PDB entry 5DTO | X-ray diffraction, 2.60 A resolution | chains A and B

Chain A:
Protein: NS5
Organism: Dengue virus 3
Reference sequence: A1XTB9 (A1XTB9_9FLAV); residues 6-895 here correspond to UniProt positions 2496-3385 (UniProt number = residue number + 2490)
Sequence (892 residues; row label = number of the first residue in the row):
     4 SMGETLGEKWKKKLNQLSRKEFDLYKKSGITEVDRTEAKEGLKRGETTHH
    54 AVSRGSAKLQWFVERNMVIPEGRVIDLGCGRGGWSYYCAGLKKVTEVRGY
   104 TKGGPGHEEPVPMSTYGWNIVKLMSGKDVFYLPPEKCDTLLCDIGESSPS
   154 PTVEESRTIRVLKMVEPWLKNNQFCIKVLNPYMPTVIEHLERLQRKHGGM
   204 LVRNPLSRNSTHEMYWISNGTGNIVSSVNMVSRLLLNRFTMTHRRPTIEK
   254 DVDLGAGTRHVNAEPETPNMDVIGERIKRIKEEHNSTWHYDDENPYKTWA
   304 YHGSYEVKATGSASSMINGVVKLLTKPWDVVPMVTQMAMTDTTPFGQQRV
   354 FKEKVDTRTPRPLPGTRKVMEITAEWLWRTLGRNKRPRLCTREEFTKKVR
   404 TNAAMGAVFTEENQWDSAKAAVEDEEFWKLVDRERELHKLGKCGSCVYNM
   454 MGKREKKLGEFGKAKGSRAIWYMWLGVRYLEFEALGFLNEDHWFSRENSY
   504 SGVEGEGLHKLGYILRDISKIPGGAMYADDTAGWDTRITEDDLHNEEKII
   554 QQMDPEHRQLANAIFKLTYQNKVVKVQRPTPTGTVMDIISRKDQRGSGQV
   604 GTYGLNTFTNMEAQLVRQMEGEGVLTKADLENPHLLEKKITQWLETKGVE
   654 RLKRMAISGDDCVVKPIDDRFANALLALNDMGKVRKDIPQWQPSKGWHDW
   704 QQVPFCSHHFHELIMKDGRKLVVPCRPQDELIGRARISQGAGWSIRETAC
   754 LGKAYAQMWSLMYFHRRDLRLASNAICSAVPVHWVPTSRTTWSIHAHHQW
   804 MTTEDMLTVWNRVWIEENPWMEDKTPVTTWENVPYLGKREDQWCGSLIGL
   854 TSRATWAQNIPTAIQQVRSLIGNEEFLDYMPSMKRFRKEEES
Disordered / not traced: 4-5, 407-416, 455-470, 884-895
Differences from the reference sequence: expression tag (4-5); conflict Ile72 (Val2562 in A1XTB9), Leu366 (Met2856 in A1XTB9), Val480 (Ala2970 in A1XTB9), Ile748 (Leu3238 in A1XTB9)
Metal / ion sites: Zn2+ site 1: Glu437, His441, Cys446, Cys449; Mg2+: Asp533, Asp664; Zn2+ site 2: His712, His714, Cys728, Cys847
Ligand contacts:
  - 7N-methyl-8-hydroguanosine-5'-diphosphate (M7G): Lys14, Leu17, Asn18, Gln19, Leu20, Phe25, Lys29, Ser150, Ser151, Pro152, Glu157, Arg211, Ser213, Thr214
  - S-adenosylhomocysteine (SAH): Ser56, Gly58, Ser59, Gly81, Cys82, Gly83, Arg84, Gly85, Gly86, Trp87, Tyr103, Thr104, Lys105, His110, Glu111, Lys130, Asp131, Val132, Phe133, Asp146, Ile147
Reported in the primary citation:
  - binding site for 7N-methyl-8-hydroguanosine-5'-diphosphate: Asn18, Leu20, Phe25, Ser150, Ser213
  - binding site for the 4-nt RNA strand (chain B): Arg57, Glu111, Lys180
  - specificity-determining residues: Glu111
  - catalytic residues: Lys180 (proposed by the authors, not directly observed)
  - catalytic residues: Lys61, Glu216
  - mutagenesis - D146A: abolished catalytic activity on 2'-O-methylation
  - mutagenesis - F25A, R57A, K61A, E111R: abolished catalytic activity (2'-O-MTase activity)
  - mutagenesis - E111A, E111Q: unchanged catalytic activity
  - mutagenesis - E111R: decreased stability
  - mutagenesis - E111A, E111Q: decreased growth in response to virus replication
  - mutagenesis - E111R: abolished growth in response to virus replication
  - mutagenesis - E111R: decreased catalytic activity (elongation polymerase activity)

Chain B:
Molecule: 4-nt RNA strand
Sequence (4 nucleotides; numbered 1 to 4; the number before each row is that of its first residue):
     1 AGUU
Metal / ion sites: Mg2+: A1 (together with 7N-methyl-8-hydroguanosine-5'-diphosphate)

Interface between chain A and chain B:
Contacting residue pairs (19):
  Lys42(A) - U4(B)  phosphate contact
  Ser56(A) - G2(B)  phosphate contact
  Ser56(A) - U3(B)  phosphate contact
  Arg57(A) - G2(B)  salt bridge to the phosphate
  Arg57(A) - U3(B)  salt bridge to the phosphate
  Lys61(A) - A1(B)  phosphate contact
  Lys61(A) - G2(B)  salt bridge to the phosphate
  Arg84(A) - G2(B)  sugar contact
  Gly109(A) - G2(B)  base contact
  Glu111(A) - G2(B)  hydrogen bond to the base
  Glu111(A) - U3(B)  sugar contact
  Asp146(A) - A1(B)  sugar contact
  Gly148(A) - A1(B)  base contact
  Glu149(A) - A1(B)  base contact
  Ser150(A) - A1(B)  hydrogen bond to the phosphate
  Lys180(A) - A1(B)  hydrogen bond to the sugar
  Leu182(A) - A1(B)  phosphate contact
  Thr214(A) - A1(B)  hydrogen bond to the phosphate
  Glu216(A) - A1(B)  sugar contact
Also at the interface, not in a pair above, chain A (16 interface residues in all): Arg211

In short:
Chain A and chain B form an interface of 16 and 4 residues respectively; the contacts include 4 hydrogen bonds
and 3 salt bridges. Polar pairs include Glu111(A)-G2(B), Lys180(A)-A1(B) and Ser150(A)-A1(B). From the paper:
catalytic residues Lys180(A), Lys61(A) and Glu216(A); F25A, R57A and K61A of chain A, among others, abolish
catalytic activity (2'-O-MTase activity); 7 substitutions were tested in all.
Chain A is NS5 (Dengue virus 3) and chain B is a 4-nt RNA strand; the structure, Dengue virus full length NS5
complexed with viral Cap 0-RNA and SAH, was determined by X-ray diffraction.
